PDB entry 2V4B | X-ray diffraction, 2.00 A resolution | chain A

[Chain A]
Protein: Adamts-1
Organism: Homo sapiens
Notes: EC 3.4.24.-; fragment: catalytic domain incl. cysteine-rich domain, residues 253-548
UniProt: Q9UHI8 (ATS1_HUMAN); residues 253-548 here = UniProt positions 253-548
Sequence (300 residues; each row starts with the number of its first residue):
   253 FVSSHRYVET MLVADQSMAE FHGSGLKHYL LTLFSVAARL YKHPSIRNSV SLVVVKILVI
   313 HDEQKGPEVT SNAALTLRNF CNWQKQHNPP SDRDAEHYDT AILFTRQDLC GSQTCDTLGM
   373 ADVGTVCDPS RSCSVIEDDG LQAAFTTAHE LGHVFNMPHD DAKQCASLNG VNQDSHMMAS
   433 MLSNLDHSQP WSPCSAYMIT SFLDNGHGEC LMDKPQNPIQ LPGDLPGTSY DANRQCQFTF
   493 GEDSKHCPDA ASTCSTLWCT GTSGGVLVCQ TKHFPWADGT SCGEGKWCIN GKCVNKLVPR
Disordered / not traced: 253-255, 422-426, 434-436, 501-504, 514-517, 552
Swiss-Prot annotation at these positions:
  - active site: Glu402
  - binding site (Ca(2+)): Glu261, Asp344, Asp351, Cys462, Asp465
  - binding site (Zn(2+)): His401, His405, His411
  - glycosylation: Asn547 (N-linked (GlcNAc...) asparagine)
Disulfides: Cys333-Cys385, Cys362-Cys367, Cys379-Cys462, Cys417-Cys446, Cys488-Cys511, Cys499-Cys521, Cys506-Cys540, Cys534-Cys545
Bound ions: Cd2+ site 1: Glu261, Asp344, Asp465; Ni2+ site 1: Glu261, Cys462, Asp465; Ni2+ site 2: His280 (shared with 1 residue of chain B); Ni2+ site 3 near His313 (its only coordinating residue here); Cd2+ site 2: Glu315, Glu320; Ni2+ site 4 near Glu320 (its only coordinating residue here); Mg2+ site 1 near His339 (its only coordinating residue here); Na+: Asp360, Leu361, Cys367, Thr369, Glu389; Zn2+: His401, His405, His411; Ni2+ site 5 near His428 (its only coordinating residue here); Mg2+ site 2: His439, Asp530, Asn542; Cd2+ site 3: Asp483 (shared with 1 residue of chain B); 2 more Ni2+ sites not listed

[In short]
The Cd2+ site 1 is built by Glu261, Asp344 and Asp465. Glu261, Cys462 and Asp465 form the Ni2+ site 1. UniProt
lists active-site residue Glu402, 5 Ca2+-binding residues and 3 Zn2+-binding residues.
Chain A is Adamts-1 (Homo sapiens); the structure, Crystal Structure of Human ADAMTS-1 catalytic Domain and
Cysteine- Rich Domain (apo-form), was determined by X-ray diffraction together with 2JIH from the same study.
